PDB entry 8JSL | electron microscopy, 2.95 A resolution | chains D and E of the 6 polymer chains in the assembly

Chain D (and E):
Protein: Polymerase cofactor VP35
Source organism: Ebola virus
Notes: chain E of this document is another copy of the same molecule, construct and numbering; everything in this record applies to it too
UniProt: A0A1C4HDK9 (A0A1C4HDK9_9MONO); residue numbers follow UniProt; this construct covers 1-340
Sequence (340 residues; row label = number of the first residue in the row):
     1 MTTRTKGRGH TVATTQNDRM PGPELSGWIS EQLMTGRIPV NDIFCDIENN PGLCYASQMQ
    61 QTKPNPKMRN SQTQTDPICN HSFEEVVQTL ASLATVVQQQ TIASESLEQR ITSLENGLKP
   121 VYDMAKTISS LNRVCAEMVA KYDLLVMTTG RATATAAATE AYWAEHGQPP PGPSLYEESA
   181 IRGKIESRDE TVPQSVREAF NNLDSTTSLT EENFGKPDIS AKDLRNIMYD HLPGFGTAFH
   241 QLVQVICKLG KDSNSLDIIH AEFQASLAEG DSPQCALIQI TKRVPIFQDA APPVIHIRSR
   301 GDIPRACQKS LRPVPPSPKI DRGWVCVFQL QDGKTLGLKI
Disordered / not traced: 1-109, 150-340 (chain E: 1-104, 147-340)

How chain D and chain E interact:
Pairs across the interface (25; chain D residue first):
  R110(D) with I111(E)
  I111(D) with R110(E)
  S113(D) with L114(E)
  L114(D) with R110(E); L114(E), hydrophobic
  N116(D) with Y122(E), hydrogen bond (backbone-side chain)
  P120(D) with Y122(E), hydrophobic
  M124(D) with M124(E), hydrophobic; I128(E), hydrophobic
  T127(D) with I128(E)
  I128(D) with I128(E), hydrophobic
  S130(D) with N132(E)
  L131(D) with L131(E); N132(E); C135(E), hydrophobic
  V134(D) with C135(E), hydrophobic; V139(E), hydrophobic
  E137(D) with V139(E)
  M138(D) with M138(E), hydrophobic; Y142(E), hydrophobic
  K141(D) with Y142(E), hydrogen bond (side chain-backbone); D143(E), salt bridge; V146(E)
  L144(D) with V146(E), hydrophobic
  L145(D) with Y142(E), hydrophobic
Interface residues without a listed pair, chain D (18 interface residues in all): G117
Interface residues without a listed pair, chain E (16 interface residues in all): L107, L145

In short:
18 residues of chain D face 16 of chain E across their interface; the contacts include 2 hydrogen bonds and 1
salt bridge. Among the polar pairs are K141(D)-D143(E), N116(D)-Y122(E) and K141(D)-Y142(E).
Both chains are Polymerase cofactor VP35 (Ebola virus). Entry 8JSL (The structure of EBOV L-VP35-RNA complex)
was determined by electron microscopy together with 8JSM and 8JSN from the same study.
